PDB entry 4Q5V | X-ray diffraction, 2.52 A resolution | chains A and C of the 3 polymer chains in the assembly

Chain A:
Molecule: DNA polymerase alpha catalytic subunit
From: Homo sapiens
Notes: EC 2.7.7.7; fragment: Human DNA polymerase apha catalytic core domain residues 336-1257
UniProt: P09884 (DPOLA_HUMAN); residues 336-1257 here = UniProt positions 336-1257
Chain sequence (922 residues; numbered 336 to 1257; the number before each row is that of its first residue):
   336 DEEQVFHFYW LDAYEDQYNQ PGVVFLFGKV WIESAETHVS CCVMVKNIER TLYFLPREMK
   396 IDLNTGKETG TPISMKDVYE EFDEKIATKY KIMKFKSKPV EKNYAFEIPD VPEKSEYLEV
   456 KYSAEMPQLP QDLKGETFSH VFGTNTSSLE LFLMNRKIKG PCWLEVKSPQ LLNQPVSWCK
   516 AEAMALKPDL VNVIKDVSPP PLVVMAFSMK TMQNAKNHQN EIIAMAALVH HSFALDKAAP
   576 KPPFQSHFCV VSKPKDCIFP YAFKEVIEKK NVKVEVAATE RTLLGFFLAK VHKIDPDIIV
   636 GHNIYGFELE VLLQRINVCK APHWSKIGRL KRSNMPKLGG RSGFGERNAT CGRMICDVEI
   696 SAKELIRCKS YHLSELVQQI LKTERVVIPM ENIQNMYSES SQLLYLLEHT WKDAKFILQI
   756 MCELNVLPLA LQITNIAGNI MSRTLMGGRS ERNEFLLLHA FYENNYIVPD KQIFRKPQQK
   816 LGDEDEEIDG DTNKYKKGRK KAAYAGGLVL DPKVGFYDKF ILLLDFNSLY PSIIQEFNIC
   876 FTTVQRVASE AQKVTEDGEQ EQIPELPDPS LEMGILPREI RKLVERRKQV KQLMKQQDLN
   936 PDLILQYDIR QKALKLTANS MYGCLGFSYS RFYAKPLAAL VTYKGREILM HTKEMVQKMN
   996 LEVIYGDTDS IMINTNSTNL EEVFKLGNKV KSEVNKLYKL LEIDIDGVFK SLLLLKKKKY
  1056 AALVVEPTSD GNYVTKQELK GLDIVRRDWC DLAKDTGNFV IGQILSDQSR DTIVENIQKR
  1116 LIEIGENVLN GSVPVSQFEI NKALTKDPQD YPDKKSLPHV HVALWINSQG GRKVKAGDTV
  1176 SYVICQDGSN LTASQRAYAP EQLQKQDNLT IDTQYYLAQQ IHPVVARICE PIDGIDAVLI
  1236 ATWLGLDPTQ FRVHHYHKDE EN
Unresolved in the structure: 336-337, 674-677, 809-833, 883-895, 1245-1257
Sequence notes: engineered mutation Ala516 (Val in P09884)
Small-molecule neighbours: Aphidicolin (2ZE; (3R,4R,4aR,6aS,8R,9R,11aS,11bS)-4,9-bis(hydroxymethyl)-4,11b-dimethyltetradecahydro-8,11a-methanocyclohepta[a]naphthale ne-3,9-diol): Ser863, Leu864, Tyr865, Pro866, Asn954, Ser955, Tyr957, Gly958, Asp1004
Curated features (UniProtKB/Swiss-Prot):
  - modified residue: Thr406 (Phosphothreonine), Lys970 (N6-succinyllysine)
From the paper describing this entry:
  - binding site for Aphidicolin: Leu864, Tyr865, Asn954, Ser955, Tyr957, Gly958
  - conformationally variable residues (helix shift): Met956 to Gly961
  - binding site for DNA template (chain C): Arg784, Ser955, Gly958, Cys959
  - specificity-determining residues: Ser955 (from molecular simulation)
  - specificity-determining residues: Arg784 (proposed by the authors, not directly observed)

Chain C:
Molecule: DNA template
Sequence (21 nucleotides; numbered 101 to 121; the number before each row is that of its first residue):
   101 ATTACTATAG GCGCTCCAGG C
Unresolved in the structure: 101-108

Interface between chain A and chain C:
Contacting residue pairs (43; chain A residue first):
  Gly783(A) - DA109(C)  sugar contact
  Gly783(A) - DG110(C)  phosphate contact
  Arg784(A) - DG110(C)  hydrogen bond to the phosphate
  Ser785(A) - DG110(C)  hydrogen bond to the phosphate
  Arg834(A) - DC112(C)  base contact
  Arg834(A) - DG113(C)  hydrogen bond to the base
  Arg834(A) - DC114(C)  base contact
  Ala837(A) - DC112(C)  phosphate contact
  Ala837(A) - DG113(C)  phosphate contact
  Ala838(A) - DC112(C)  hydrogen bond to the phosphate
  Tyr839(A) - DG111(C)  phosphate contact
  Tyr839(A) - DC112(C)  sugar contact
  Tyr839(A) - DG113(C)  phosphate contact
  Ala840(A) - DC112(C)  phosphate contact
  Ala840(A) - DG113(C)  phosphate contact
  Gly841(A) - DC112(C)  hydrogen bond to the phosphate
  Gly841(A) - DG113(C)  hydrogen bond to the phosphate
  Gly842(A) - DG113(C)  sugar contact
  Val844(A) - DG113(C)  phosphate contact
  Val844(A) - DC114(C)  phosphate contact
  Ser955(A) - DG110(C)  hydrogen bond to the base
  Gly958(A) - DG110(C)  sugar contact
  Gly958(A) - DG111(C)  sugar contact
  Cys959(A) - DG110(C)  base contact
  Gly961(A) - DG111(C)  sugar contact
  Phe962(A) - DA109(C)  sugar contact
  Phe962(A) - DG110(C)  phosphate contact
  Phe962(A) - DG111(C)  phosphate contact
  Lys1051(A) - DT115(C)  phosphate contact
  Lys1051(A) - DC116(C)  phosphate contact
  Lys1052(A) - DC114(C)  salt bridge to the phosphate
  Lys1053(A) - DG113(C)  base contact
  Lys1053(A) - DC114(C)  sugar contact
  Lys1054(A) - DT115(C)  phosphate contact
  Lys1054(A) - DC116(C)  phosphate contact
  Trp1084(A) - DC117(C)  phosphate contact
  Thr1187(A) - DG119(C)  hydrogen bond to the phosphate
  Ser1189(A) - DA118(C)  sugar contact
  Ser1189(A) - DG119(C)  phosphate contact
  Gln1214(A) - DA118(C)  phosphate contact
  Pro1218(A) - DC117(C)  phosphate contact
  Arg1222(A) - DC116(C)  hydrogen bond to the phosphate
  Arg1222(A) - DC117(C)  salt bridge to the phosphate
Also at the interface, not in a pair above, chain A (29 interface residues in all): Lys836, Tyr957, Ser1151

Summary:
29 residues of chain A face 11 of chain C across their interface, with 9 hydrogen bonds and 2 salt bridges.
Polar pairs include Arg834(A)-DG113(C), Ser955(A)-DG110(C) and Arg784(A)-DG110(C). From the paper: a binding
site for Aphidicolin at Leu864(A), Tyr865(A) and Asn954(A) among others; a binding site for DNA template
(chain C) at Arg784(A), Ser955(A) and Gly958(A) among others.
Chain A is DNA polymerase alpha catalytic subunit (Homo sapiens) and chain C is DNA template; the structure,
Crystal structure of the catalytic core of human DNA polymerase alpha in ternary complex with an ..., was
determined by X-ray diffraction.
